PDB entry 7ZS9 | electron microscopy, 3.10 A resolution | chains O and T of the 38 polymer chains in the assembly

Chain O:
Protein: TATA-box-binding protein
Organism: Saccharomyces cerevisiae
UniProtKB: P13393 (TBP_YEAST); numbering as in UniProt (aligned over 1-240)
Sequence (247 residues; numbered 1 to 247; the number before each row is that of its first residue):
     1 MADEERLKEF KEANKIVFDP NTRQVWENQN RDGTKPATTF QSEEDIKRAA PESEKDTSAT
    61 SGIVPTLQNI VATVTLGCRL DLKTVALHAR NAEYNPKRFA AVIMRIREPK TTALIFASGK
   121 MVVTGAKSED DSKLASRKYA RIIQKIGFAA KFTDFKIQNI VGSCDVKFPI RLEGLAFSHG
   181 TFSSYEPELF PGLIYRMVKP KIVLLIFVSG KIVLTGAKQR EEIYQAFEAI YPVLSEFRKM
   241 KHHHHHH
Unresolved in the structure: 1-59, 241-247
Sequence notes: expression tag (241-247)

Chain T:
Molecule: Template DNA
Sequence (209 nucleotides; row label = number of the first residue in the row; numbers below 1 keep their minus sign (DA-135 is residue -135)):
  -135 ATCGATGTAT ATATCTGACA CGTGCCTGGA GACTAGGGAG TAATCCCCTT GGCGGTTAAA
   -75 ACGCGGGGGA CAGCGCGTAC GTGCGTTTAA GCGGTGCTAG AGCTGTCTAC GACCAACACA
   -15 GCGCAGAAGA GCTATGATAT TTTTATGTAT GTACAACACA CATCGGAGGT GAATCGAACG
    45 TTCCATAGCT ATTATATACA CAGCGTGCT

Chain O / chain T interface:
Pairs across the interface - 32 pairs, chain O then chain T:
  Gln68(O) - DT59(T)  sugar contact
  Gln68(O) - DA60(T)  hydrogen bond to the sugar
  Asn69(O) - DA58(T)  hydrogen bond to the base
  Asn69(O) - DT59(T)  hydrogen bond to the base
  Val71(O) - DA58(T)  base contact
  Arg98(O) - DA55(T)  phosphate contact
  Arg98(O) - DT56(T)  salt bridge to the phosphate
  Arg98(O) - DT57(T)  salt bridge to the phosphate
  Phe99(O) - DA55(T)  base contact
  Phe99(O) - DT56(T)  base contact
  Arg105(O) - DA58(T)  salt bridge to the phosphate
  Thr112(O) - DA58(T)  hydrogen bond to the phosphate
  Leu114(O) - DT56(T)  base contact
  Leu114(O) - DT57(T)  sugar contact
  Thr124(O) - DT57(T)  base contact
  Thr124(O) - DA58(T)  hydrogen bond to the sugar
  Gly125(O) - DA58(T)  phosphate contact
  Val161(O) - DT59(T)  base contact
  Ser163(O) - DA60(T)  sugar contact
  Phe190(O) - DT61(T)  base contact
  Phe190(O) - DA62(T)  base contact
  Pro191(O) - DA62(T)  base contact
  Pro191(O) - DC63(T)  sugar contact
  Leu205(O) - DT61(T)  base contact
  Phe207(O) - DT61(T)  base contact
  Phe207(O) - DA62(T)  sugar contact
  Ser209(O) - DT61(T)  phosphate contact
  Ser209(O) - DA62(T)  hydrogen bond to the phosphate
  Lys211(O) - DT61(T)  salt bridge to the phosphate
  Lys211(O) - DA62(T)  salt bridge to the phosphate
  Val213(O) - DA60(T)  base contact
  Val213(O) - DT61(T)  sugar contact
Also at the interface, not in a pair above, chain O (22 interface residues in all): Ile103, Lys110, Lys127

Overview:
22 residues of chain O face 9 of chain T across their interface, with 6 hydrogen bonds and 5 salt bridges.
Polar contacts include Asn69(O)-DA58(T), Asn69(O)-DT59(T) and Gln68(O)-DA60(T).
Here chain O is TATA-box-binding protein (Saccharomyces cerevisiae) and chain T is Template DNA. Entry 7ZS9
(Yeast RNA polymerase II transcription pre-initiation complex with the +1 nucleosome (complex A)) was
determined by electron microscopy together with 7ZSA and 7ZSB from the same study.
